Entry 6HV0 (X-ray diffraction, 2.73 A resolution); this record covers chain A.

== Chain A ==
Name: Serine/threonine-protein kinase/endoribonuclease IRE1
Organism: Homo sapiens
Notes: EC 2.7.11.1, 3.1.26.-
UniProt: O75460 (ERN1_HUMAN); residue numbers follow UniProt; this construct covers 562-977
Sequence (416 residues; numbered 562 to 977; the number before each row is that of its first residue):
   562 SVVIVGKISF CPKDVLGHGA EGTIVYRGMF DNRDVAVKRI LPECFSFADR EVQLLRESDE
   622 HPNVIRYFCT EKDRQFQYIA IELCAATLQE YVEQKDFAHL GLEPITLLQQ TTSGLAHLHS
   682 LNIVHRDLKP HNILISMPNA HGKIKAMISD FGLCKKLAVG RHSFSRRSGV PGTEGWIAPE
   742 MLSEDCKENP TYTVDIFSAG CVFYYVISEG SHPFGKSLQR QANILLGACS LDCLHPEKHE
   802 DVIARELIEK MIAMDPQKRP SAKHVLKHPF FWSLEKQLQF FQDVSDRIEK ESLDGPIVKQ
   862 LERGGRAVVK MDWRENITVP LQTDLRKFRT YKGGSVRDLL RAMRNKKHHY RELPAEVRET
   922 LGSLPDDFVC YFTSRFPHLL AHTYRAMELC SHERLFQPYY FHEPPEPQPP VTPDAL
Not modelled in the structure: 606-618, 659-661, 743-749, 888-889, 964-977
UniProt features mapped onto this chain:
  - region: N906, K907 (Interacts with hydroxy-aryl-aldehyde inhibitors)
  - active site: D688 (Proton acceptor)
  - binding site (ATP): L577 to I585, K599, E643 to C645, K690 to N693, D711
  - site: Y892 (Interacts with hydroxy-aryl-aldehyde inhibitors)
  - modified residue: S724 (Phosphoserine), S729 (Phosphoserine), T973 (Phosphothreonine)
  - natural variant: R635 (R635W: In a gastric adenocarcinoma sample), S769 (S769F: In a glioblastoma multiforme sample), P830 (P830L: In an ovarian serous carcinoma sample)
  - mutagenesis: K599 (K599A: Loss of autophosphorylation and of endoribonuclease activity. Inhibition of growth arrest)
Residues lining bound ligands: GUK (6-chloranyl-3-(2H-indazol-5-yl)-N-propan-2-yl-imidazo[1,2-b]pyridazin-8-amine): L577, G578, V586, R588, A597, K599, I626, Y628, I642, E643, L644, C645, A646, L695, S710, F712, L714, H723, F725
What the authors report for this chain:
  - contacts within the chain: E651-H723 (hydrogen bond)
  - specificity-determining residues: H723 (proposed by the authors, not directly observed)

== Summary ==
Bound to chain A: compound GUK. Curated annotation (UniProt) lists active-site residue D688, 18 ATP-binding
residues and one mutagenesis site. From the paper: the specificity determinant H723; contacts within the chain
involving E651 and H723.
Chain A is Serine/threonine-protein kinase/endoribonuclease IRE1 (Homo sapiens); the structure, IRE1
kinase/RNase in complex with imidazo[1,2-b]pyridazin-8-amine compound 33, was determined by X-ray diffraction,
deposited together with 6HX1.
